7TAN - chains A and I of the 12 polymer chains in the assembly; structure by electron microscopy, 3.00 A resolution.

# Chain A
Protein: Histone H3.2
Source organism: Homo sapiens
UniProtKB: Q71DI3 (H32_HUMAN); residues 1-135 here correspond to UniProt positions 2-136 (UniProt number = residue number + 1)
Sequence (135 residues; numbered 1 to 135; the number before each row is that of its first residue):
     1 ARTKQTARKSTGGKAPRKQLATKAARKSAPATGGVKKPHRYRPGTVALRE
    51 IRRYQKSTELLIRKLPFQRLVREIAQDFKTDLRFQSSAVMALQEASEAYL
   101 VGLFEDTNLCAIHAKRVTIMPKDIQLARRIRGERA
Not modelled in the structure: 1-36, 135
From the paper describing this entry:
  - post-translational modification sites: Thr3

# Chain I
Molecule: Widom 601 DNA
Source organism: synthetic construct
Sequence (185 nucleotides; each row starts with the number of its first residue; numbers below 1 keep their minus sign (DA-92 is residue -92)):
   -92 ATCGCTGTTCAATACATGCACAGGATGTATATATCTGACACGTGCCTGGA
   -42 GACTAGGGAGTAATCCCCTTGGCGGTTAAAACGCGGGGGACAGCGCGTAC
     8 GTGCGTTTAAGCGGTGCTAGAGCTGTCTACGACCAATTGAGCGGCCTCGG
    58 CACCGGGATTCTCCAGGGCGGCCGCGTATAGGGAT
Not modelled in the structure: -92 to -71, 77-92

# Chain A / chain I interface
Contacting residue pairs (14):
  Arg42(A) with DG-5(I), salt bridge to the phosphate; DC70(I), phosphate contact; DC71(I), salt bridge to the phosphate
  Thr45(A) with DC70(I), hydrogen bond to the phosphate
  Arg63(A) with DA-14(I), sugar contact
  Arg72(A) with DT-23(I), salt bridge to the phosphate
  Arg83(A) with DT-24(I), phosphate contact; DT-23(I), phosphate contact
  Phe84(A) with DT-24(I), sugar contact; DT-23(I), hydrogen bond to the phosphate
  Gln85(A) with DT-24(I), phosphate contact
  Arg116(A) with DA-3(I), phosphate contact
  Val117(A) with DA-3(I), hydrogen bond to the phosphate
  Thr118(A) with DA-3(I), hydrogen bond to the phosphate
Also at the interface, not in a pair above, chain A (17 interface residues in all): His39, Arg40, Tyr41, Pro43, Leu82, Ser86, Met120
Also at the interface, not in a pair above, chain I (12 interface residues in all): DA-13, DG-8, DG-4, DC-2, DT69

# Summary
The interface between chain A and chain I involves 17 residues on one side and 12 on the other; the contacts
include 4 hydrogen bonds and 3 salt bridges. Among the polar pairs are Thr45(A)-DC70(I), Phe84(A)-DT-23(I) and
Val117(A)-DA-3(I). The paper reports a modification site at Thr3(A).
Chain A is Histone H3.2 (Homo sapiens) and chain I is Widom 601 DNA (synthetic construct); the structure,
Structure of VRK1 C-terminal tail bound to nucleosome core particle, was determined by electron microscopy.
